Entry 2F55 (X-ray diffraction, 3.30 A resolution); this record covers chains D and B of the 3 polymer chains in the assembly.

== Chain D ==
Molecule: 13-nt DNA strand
Sequence (13 nucleotides; numbered 14 to 26; the number before each row is that of its first residue):
    14 UUUUUUUUUUUUU

== Chain B ==
Name: polyprotein
From: Hepatitis C virus
Notes: EC 3.6.1.-; fragment: NS3 helicase
Amino-acid sequence (435 residues; row label = number of the first residue in the row):
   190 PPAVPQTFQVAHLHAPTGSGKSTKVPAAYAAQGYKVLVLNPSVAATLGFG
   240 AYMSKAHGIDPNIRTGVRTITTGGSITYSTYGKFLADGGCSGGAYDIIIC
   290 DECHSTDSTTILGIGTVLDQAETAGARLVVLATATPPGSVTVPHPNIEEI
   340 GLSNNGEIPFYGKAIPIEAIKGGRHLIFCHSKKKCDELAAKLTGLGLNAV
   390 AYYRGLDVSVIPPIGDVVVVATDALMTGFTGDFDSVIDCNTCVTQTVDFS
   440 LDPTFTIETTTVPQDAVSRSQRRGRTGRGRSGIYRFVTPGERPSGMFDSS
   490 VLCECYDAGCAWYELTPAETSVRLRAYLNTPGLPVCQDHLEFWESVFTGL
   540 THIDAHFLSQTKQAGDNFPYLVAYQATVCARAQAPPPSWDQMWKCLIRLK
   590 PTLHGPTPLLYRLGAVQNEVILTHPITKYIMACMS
Disordered / not traced: 415-417
What the authors report for this chain:
  - binding site for the 13-nt DNA strand (chain D): Thr269, Trp501
  - self-association interface (contacts with another copy of this molecule); pairs are residue here / residue on that copy: Gln549-Thr450 (hydrogen bond), Cys584
  - mutagenesis - D543K/H545D/Q549A, R587D/L588D/K589D/T591D: decreased growth

== How chain D and chain B interact ==
Contacting residue pairs (25):
  DU14(D) - Arg393(B)  base contact
  DU14(D) - Ala413(B)  base contact
  DU14(D) - Leu414(B)  hydrogen bond to the phosphate
  DU15(D) - Pro230(B)  sugar contact
  DU15(D) - Ser231(B)  phosphate contact
  DU15(D) - Val232(B)  hydrogen bond to the phosphate
  DU15(D) - Thr298(B)  base contact
  DU16(D) - Val232(B)  phosphate contact
  DU16(D) - Thr254(B)  phosphate contact
  DU16(D) - Gly255(B)  hydrogen bond to the phosphate
  DU16(D) - Thr269(B)  hydrogen bond to the phosphate
  DU16(D) - Gly271(B)  sugar contact
  DU16(D) - Lys272(B)  sugar contact
  DU16(D) - Ala275(B)  phosphate contact
  DU16(D) - Trp501(B)  stacking on the base
  DU16(D) - Tyr502(B)  hydrogen bond to the base
  DU17(D) - Gly255(B)  phosphate contact
  DU17(D) - Lys272(B)  salt bridge to the phosphate
  DU17(D) - Trp501(B)  base contact
  DU17(D) - Gln552(B)  base contact
  DU18(D) - Ser548(B)  hydrogen bond to the base
  DU18(D) - Lys551(B)  base contact
  DU18(D) - Gln552(B)  hydrogen bond to the base
  DU19(D) - Gly255(B)  base contact
  DU19(D) - Gln552(B)  sugar contact
Interface residues without a listed pair, chain B (21 interface residues in all): Tyr391, Phe418, Arg464

== Summary ==
6 residues of chain D and 21 residues of chain B are in contact; the contacts include 7 hydrogen bonds, 1 salt
bridge and 1 aromatic stacking contact. Polar pairs include DU16(D)-Tyr502(B), DU18(D)-Ser548(B) and
DU18(D)-Gln552(B). The paper reports a binding site for the 13-nt DNA strand (chain D) at Thr269(B) and
Trp501(B); D543K/H545D/Q549A and R587D/L588D/K589D/T591D of chain B reduce growth.
Chain D is a 13-nt DNA strand and chain B is polyprotein (Hepatitis C virus); the structure, Two hepatitis c
virus ns3 helicase domains complexed with the same strand of dna, was determined by X-ray diffraction.
